8Q6O - chains R and L of the 24 polymer chains in the assembly; structure by electron microscopy, 3.14 A resolution.

# Chain R (and L)
Name: Protein downstream neighbor of son homolog
Organism: Xenopus laevis
Notes: chain L of this document is another copy of the same molecule, construct and numbering; everything in this record applies to it too
UniProt: Q5U4U4 (DONS_XENLA); residues 1-579 here = UniProt positions 1-579
Chain sequence (579 residues; numbered 1 to 579; the number before each row is that of its first residue):
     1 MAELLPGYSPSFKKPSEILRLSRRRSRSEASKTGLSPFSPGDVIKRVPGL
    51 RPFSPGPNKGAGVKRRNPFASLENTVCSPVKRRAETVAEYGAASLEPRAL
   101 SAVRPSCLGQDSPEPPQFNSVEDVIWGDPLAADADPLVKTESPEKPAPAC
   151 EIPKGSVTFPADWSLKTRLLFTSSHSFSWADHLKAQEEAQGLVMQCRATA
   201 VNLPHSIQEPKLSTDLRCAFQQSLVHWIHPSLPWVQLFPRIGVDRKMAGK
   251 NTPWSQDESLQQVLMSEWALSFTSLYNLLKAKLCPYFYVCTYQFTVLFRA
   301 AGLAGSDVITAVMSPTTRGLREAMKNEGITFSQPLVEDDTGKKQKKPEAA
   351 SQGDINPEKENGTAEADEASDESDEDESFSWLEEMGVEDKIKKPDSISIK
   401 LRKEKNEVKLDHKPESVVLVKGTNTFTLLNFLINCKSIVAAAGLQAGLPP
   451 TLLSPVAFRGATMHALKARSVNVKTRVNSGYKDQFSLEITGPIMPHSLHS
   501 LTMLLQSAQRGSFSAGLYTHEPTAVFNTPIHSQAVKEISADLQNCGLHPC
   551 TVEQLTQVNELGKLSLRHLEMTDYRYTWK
Not modelled in the structure: 1-5, 23-154, 336-394, 472-484, 532-540
From the paper describing this entry:
  - self-association interface (contacts with another copy of this molecule): Met463
  - mutagenesis - W234L/M463T: decreased binding to homodimerization
  - mutagenesis - D374A/E377A/W381A/S437A: abolished growth

# Chain R / chain L interface
Pairs across the interface (43):
  Ala185(R) with Asn277(L)
  Gln186(R) with Ala281(L)
  Ala189(R) with Leu278(L), hydrophobic
  Gln190(R) with Leu283(L)
  Leu192(R) with Ser274(L)
  Val193(R) with Leu278(L), hydrophobic; Leu283(L), hydrophobic
  Cys196(R) with Cys196(L); Ala457(L), hydrophobic
  Arg197(R) with Asn544(L), hydrogen bond (side chain-backbone); Gly546(L)
  Trp227(R) with Trp227(L), hydrophobic
  Ser231(R) with Ser231(L)
  Pro233(R) with Val263(L), hydrophobic
  Trp234(R) with Leu260(L), hydrophobic
  Asn251(R) with Pro253(L); Asp257(L)
  Pro253(R) with Asn251(L)
  Asp257(R) with Asn251(L)
  Leu260(R) with Trp234(L), hydrophobic
  Val263(R) with Pro233(L), hydrophobic
  Ser274(R) with Leu192(L)
  Asn277(R) with Ala185(L)
  Leu278(R) with Ala189(L), hydrophobic; Val193(L), hydrophobic
  Ala281(R) with Gln186(L)
  Leu283(R) with Gln190(L); Val193(L), hydrophobic
  Ala457(R) with Cys196(L), hydrophobic
  Phe458(R) with Met463(L)
  Gly460(R) with Thr462(L); Met463(L)
  Ala461(R) with Ala461(L); Thr462(L); Met463(L), hydrogen bond (backbone-backbone)
  Thr462(R) with Gly460(L); Ala461(L); Thr462(L)
  Met463(R) with Phe458(L); Gly460(L); Ala461(L), hydrogen bond (backbone-backbone)
  Asn544(R) with Arg197(L), hydrogen bond (backbone-side chain)
  Gly546(R) with Arg197(L)
Other interface residues (no listed pair), chain R (36 interface residues in all): Ala198, Leu264, Glu267, Arg459, Ala465, Cys545
Other interface residues (no listed pair), chain L (36 interface residues in all): Ala198, Leu264, Glu267, Arg459, Ala465, Cys545

# Overview
The chain R/chain L interface involves 36 residues from each chain; the contacts include 4 hydrogen bonds.
Polar contacts include Arg197(R)-Asn544(L) and Ala461(R)-Met463(L). From the paper: W234L/M463T of chain R
reduce binding to homodimerization; a self-association interface involving Met463(R).
Both chains are Protein downstream neighbor of son homolog (Xenopus laevis). Entry 8Q6O (X. laevis CMG dimer
bound to dimeric DONSON - without ATPase) was determined by electron microscopy (same publication as 8Q6P).
